PDB entry 5BK4 | electron microscopy, 3.90 A resolution | chains C and E of the 14 polymer chains in the assembly

[Chain C]
Name: DNA replication licensing factor MCM4
From: Saccharomyces cerevisiae
Notes: EC 3.6.4.12
UniProt: P30665 (MCM4_YEAST); residue numbers follow UniProt; this construct covers 1-933
Chain sequence (933 residues; each row starts with the number of its first residue):
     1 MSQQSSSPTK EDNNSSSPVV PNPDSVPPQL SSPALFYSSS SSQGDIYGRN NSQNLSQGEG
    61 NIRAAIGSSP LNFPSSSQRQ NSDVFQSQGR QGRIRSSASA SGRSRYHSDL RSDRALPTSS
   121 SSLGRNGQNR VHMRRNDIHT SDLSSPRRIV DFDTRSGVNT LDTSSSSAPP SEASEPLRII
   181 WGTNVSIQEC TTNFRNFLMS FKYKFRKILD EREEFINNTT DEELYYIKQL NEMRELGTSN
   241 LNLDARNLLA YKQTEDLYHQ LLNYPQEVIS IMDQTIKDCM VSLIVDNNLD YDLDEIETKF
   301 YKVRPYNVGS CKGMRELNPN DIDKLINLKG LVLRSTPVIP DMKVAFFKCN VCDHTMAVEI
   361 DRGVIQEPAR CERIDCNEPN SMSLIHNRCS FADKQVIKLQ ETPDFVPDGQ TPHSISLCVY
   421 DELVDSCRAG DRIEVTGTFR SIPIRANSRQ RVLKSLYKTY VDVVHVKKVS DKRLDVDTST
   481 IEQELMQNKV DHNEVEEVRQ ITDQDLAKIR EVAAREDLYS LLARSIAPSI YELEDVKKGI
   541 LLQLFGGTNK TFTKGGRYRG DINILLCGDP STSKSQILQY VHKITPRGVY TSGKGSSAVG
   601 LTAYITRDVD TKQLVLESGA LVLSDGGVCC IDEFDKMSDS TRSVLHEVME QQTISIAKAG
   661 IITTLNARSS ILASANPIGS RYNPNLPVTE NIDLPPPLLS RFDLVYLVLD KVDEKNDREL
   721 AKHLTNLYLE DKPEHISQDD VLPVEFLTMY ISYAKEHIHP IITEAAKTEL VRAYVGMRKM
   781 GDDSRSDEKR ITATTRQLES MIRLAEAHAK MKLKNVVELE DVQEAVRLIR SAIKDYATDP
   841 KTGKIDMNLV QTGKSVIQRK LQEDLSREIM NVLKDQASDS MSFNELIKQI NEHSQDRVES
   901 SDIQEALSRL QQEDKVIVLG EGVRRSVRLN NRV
Not modelled in the structure: 1-176, 213-220, 468, 783-789, 839-933
UniProt features mapped onto this chain:
  - motif: Ser700 to Asp703 (Arginine finger)
  - binding site (ATP): Gly568 to Ser575
  - modified residue (Phosphoserine): Ser52, Ser56, Ser69
  - mutagenesis: Lys574 (K574A: Loss of MCM2-7 complex helicase activity)

[Chain E]
Name: DNA replication licensing factor MCM6
From: Saccharomyces cerevisiae
Notes: EC 3.6.4.12
UniProt: P53091 (MCM6_YEAST); numbering as in UniProt (aligned over 1-1017)
Chain sequence (1017 residues; numbered 1 to 1017; the number before each row is that of its first residue):
     1 MSSPFPADTP SSNRPSNSSP PPSSIGAGFG SSSGLDSQIG SRLHFPSSSQ PHVSNSQTGP
    61 FVNDSTQFSS QRLQTDGSAT NDMEGNEPAR SFKSRALNHV KKVDDVTGEK VREAFEQFLE
   121 DFSVQSTDTG EVEKVYRAQI EFMKIYDLNT IYIDYQHLSM RENGALAMAI SEQYYRFLPF
   181 LQKGLRRVVR KYAPELLNTS DSLKRSEGDE GQADEDEQQD DDMNGSSLPR DSGSSAAPGN
   241 GTSAMATRSI TTSTSPEQTE RVFQISFFNL PTVHRIRDIR SEKIGSLLSI SGTVTRTSEV
   301 RPELYKASFT CDMCRAIVDN VEQSFKYTEP TFCPNPSCEN RAFWTLNVTR SRFLDWQKVR
   361 IQENANEIPT GSMPRTLDVI LRGDSVERAK PGDRCKFTGV EIVVPDVTQL GLPGVKPSST
   421 LDTRGISKTT EGLNSGVTGL RSLGVRDLTY KISFLACHVI SIGSNIGASS PDANSNNRET
   481 ELQMAANLQA NNVYQDNERD QEVFLNSLSS DEINELKEMV KDEHIYDKLV RSIAPAVFGH
   541 EAVKKGILLQ MLGGVHKSTV EGIKLRGDIN ICVVGDPSTS KSQFLKYVVG FAPRSVYTSG
   601 KASSAAGLTA AVVRDEEGGD YTIEAGALML ADNGICCIDE FDKMDISDQV AIHEAMEQQT
   661 ISIAKAGIHA TLNARTSILA AANPVGGRYN RKLSLRGNLN MTAPIMSRFD LFFVILDDCN
   721 EKIDTELASH IVDLHMKRDE AIEPPFSAEQ LRRYIKYART FKPILTKEAR SYLVEKYKEL
   781 RKDDAQGFSR SSYRITVRQL ESMIRLSEAI ARANCVDEIT PSFIAEAYDL LRQSIIRVDV
   841 DDVEMDEEFD NIESQSHAAS GNNDDNDDGT GSGVITSEPP ADIEEGQSEA TARPGTSEKK
   901 KTTVTYDKYV SMMNMIVRKI AEVDREGAEE LTAVDIVDWY LLQKENDLGS LAEYWEERRL
   961 AFKVIKRLVK DRILMEIHGT RHNLRDLENE ENENNKTVYV IHPNCEVLDQ LEPQDSS
Not modelled in the structure: 1-102, 195-259, 430-441, 464-509, 841-1017
UniProt features mapped onto this chain:
  - motif: Ser707 to Asp710 (Arginine finger)
  - binding site (ATP): Gly575 to Ser582
  - modified residue: Ser78 (Phosphoserine), Ser249 (Phosphoserine), Ser372 (Phosphoserine), Thr766 (Phosphothreonine)
  - mutagenesis: Lys581 (K581A: Loss of MCM2-7 complex helicase activity)

[Chain C / chain E interface]
Residue-residue contacts (93):
  Pro337(C) - Arg375(E)
  Val338(C) - Ile452(E)
  Ile339(C) - Gln409(E)
  Ile339(C) - Tyr450(E)
  Pro340(C) - Ser281(E)
  Pro340(C) - Tyr450(E)
  Pro340(C) - Ile452(E)
  Asp341(C) - Pro417(E)
  Met342(C) - Leu448(E)  hydrophobic
  Met342(C) - Tyr450(E)  hydrophobic
  Gly363(C) - Pro417(E)
  Val364(C) - Ser418(E)
  Val364(C) - Thr420(E)
  Ile365(C) - Ser418(E)  hydrogen bond (backbone-backbone)
  Ile365(C) - Ser419(E)
  Ile365(C) - Thr420(E)  hydrogen bond (backbone-backbone)
  Gln366(C) - Thr420(E)
  Glu367(C) - Ser419(E)
  Glu367(C) - Thr420(E)
  Glu367(C) - Leu421(E)
  Glu367(C) - Asp422(E)  hydrogen bond (backbone-backbone)
  Arg370(C) - Ile426(E)
  His386(C) - Val403(E)
  Asn387(C) - Tyr175(E)
  Asn387(C) - Val403(E)
  Arg388(C) - Arg176(E)
  Ala392(C) - Ser281(E)
  Asp393(C) - Ser281(E)  hydrogen bond (side chain-backbone)
  Asp393(C) - Glu282(E)
  Lys394(C) - Pro413(E)
  Asp425(C) - Arg277(E)
  Asp425(C) - Arg280(E)  salt bridge
  Arg428(C) - Thr370(E)
  Ala429(C) - Gly371(E)
  Ser448(C) - Leu410(E)
  Arg451(C) - Val445(E)
  Lys458(C) - Pro413(E)
  Tyr460(C) - Pro413(E)  hydrophobic
  Ile481(C) - Thr370(E)
  Lys550(C) - His735(E)
  Thr551(C) - Lys737(E)  hydrogen bond (backbone-side chain)
  Phe552(C) - Leu734(E)
  Phe552(C) - Lys737(E)
  Phe552(C) - Glu740(E)
  Tyr558(C) - His735(E)
  Ala598(C) - Lys601(E)
  Asp610(C) - Leu410(E)
  Asp610(C) - Gly411(E)
  Asp610(C) - Leu412(E)
  Thr611(C) - Thr408(E)
  Thr611(C) - Leu412(E)
  Gln613(C) - Thr408(E)
  Leu616(C) - Met373(E)  hydrophobic
  Glu617(C) - Met373(E)
  Ser618(C) - Met373(E)
  Asp625(C) - Thr370(E)  hydrogen bond
  Asp625(C) - Gly371(E)
  Ser640(C) - Lys601(E)
  Ser643(C) - Lys601(E)
  Ser643(C) - Glu640(E)
  Ser643(C) - Lys643(E)
  Val644(C) - Lys601(E)
  Glu647(C) - Ser599(E)
  Gln651(C) - Ser582(E)  hydrogen bond
  Gln651(C) - Lys586(E)
  Gln651(C) - Tyr597(E)  hydrogen bond
  Gln651(C) - Asp639(E)
  Ser655(C) - Tyr597(E)
  Ser655(C) - Ser599(E)
  Ala657(C) - Ala602(E)  hydrogen bond (backbone-backbone)
  Ala657(C) - Ser603(E)
  Ala657(C) - Gly607(E)
  Lys658(C) - Ser603(E)  hydrogen bond (backbone-backbone)
  Lys658(C) - Ser604(E)
  Ala659(C) - Ala606(E)
  Ala659(C) - Glu624(E)
  Ile661(C) - Gln362(E)
  Ile661(C) - Met373(E)  hydrophobic
  Ile662(C) - Gly626(E)
  Ile662(C) - Ala627(E)
  Thr663(C) - Gln362(E)  hydrogen bond
  Thr663(C) - Ala365(E)
  Arg668(C) - Thr370(E)
  Ile762(C) - Met736(E)  hydrophobic
  Lys767(C) - Val732(E)
  Lys767(C) - Asp733(E)  salt bridge
  Tyr774(C) - Ala728(E)  hydrophobic
  Val775(C) - Thr725(E)
  Arg778(C) - Asp724(E)  salt bridge
  Thr795(C) - Ile731(E)
  Leu798(C) - Val732(E)  hydrophobic
  Glu799(C) - His735(E)  salt bridge
  Ile802(C) - His735(E)
Also at the interface, not in a pair above, chain C (81 interface residues in all): Thr336, Cys389, Phe391, Val396, Tyr420, Val424, Ile442, Ile444, Glu484, Val622, Asp639, His646, Ile656, Thr664, Leu665, Asn666, Pro697, Arg701, Leu770, Val771, Thr794
Also at the interface, not in a pair above, chain E (72 interface residues in all): Ile279, Ile284, Arg296, Glu367, Ile368, Ser372, Pro374, Ile402, Gly414, Val415, Lys416, Pro577, Ser578, Thr598, Arg688

[Overview]
81 residues of chain C face 72 of chain E across their interface; the contacts include 11 hydrogen bonds and 4
salt bridges. Polar contacts include Asp425(C)-Arg280(E), Lys767(C)-Asp733(E) and Arg778(C)-Asp724(E).
Here chain C is DNA replication licensing factor MCM4 and chain E is DNA replication licensing factor MCM6,
both from Saccharomyces cerevisiae. Entry 5BK4 (Cryo-EM structure of Mcm2-7 double hexamer on dsDNA) was
determined by electron microscopy.
